9AXC - chains A and C of the 4 polymer chains in the assembly; structure by electron microscopy, 4.16 A resolution (low resolution: residue-level contacts below are approximate; hydrogen-bond / salt-bridge calls are withheld).

# Chain A (and C)
Molecule: GST26/CRAF chimera
Organism: Homo sapiens
Notes: EC 2.5.1.18, 2.7.11.1; chain C of this document is another copy of the same molecule, construct and numbering; everything in this record applies to it too
UniProtKB: chimeric construct of P08515, P04049: residues 86-303 from P08515 (GST26_SCHJA) positions 1-218 (UniProt number = residue number - 85); residues 306-648 from P04049 positions 306-648 (same numbers)
Amino-acid sequence (563 residues; each row starts with the number of its first residue):
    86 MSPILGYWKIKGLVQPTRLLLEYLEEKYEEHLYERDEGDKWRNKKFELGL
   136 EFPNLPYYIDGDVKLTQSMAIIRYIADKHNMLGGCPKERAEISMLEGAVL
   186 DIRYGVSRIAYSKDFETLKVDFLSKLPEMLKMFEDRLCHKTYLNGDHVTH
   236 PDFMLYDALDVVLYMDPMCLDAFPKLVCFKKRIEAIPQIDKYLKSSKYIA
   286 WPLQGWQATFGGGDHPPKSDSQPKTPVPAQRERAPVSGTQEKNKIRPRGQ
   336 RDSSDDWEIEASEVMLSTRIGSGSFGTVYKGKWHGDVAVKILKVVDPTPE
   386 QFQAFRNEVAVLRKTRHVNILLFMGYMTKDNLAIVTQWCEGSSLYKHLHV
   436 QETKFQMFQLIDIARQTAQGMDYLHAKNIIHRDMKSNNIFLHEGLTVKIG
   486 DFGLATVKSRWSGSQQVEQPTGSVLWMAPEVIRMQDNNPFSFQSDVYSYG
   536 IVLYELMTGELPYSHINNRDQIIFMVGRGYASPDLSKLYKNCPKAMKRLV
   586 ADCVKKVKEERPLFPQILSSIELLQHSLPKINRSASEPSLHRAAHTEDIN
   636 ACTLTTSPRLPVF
Disordered / not traced: 86-341, 356-361, 495-499, 615-648 (chain C: 86-340, 355-359, 377-381, 615-648)
Sequence notes: linker (304-305); engineered mutation Asp340 (Tyr in P04049), Asp341 (Tyr in P04049)
Curated features (UniProtKB/Swiss-Prot):
  - binding site (glutathione): Tyr92, Trp93, Trp126 to Lys130, Asn139, Leu140, Gln152, Ser153
  - binding site (substrate): Tyr196
  - region: Arg331 to Val349 (Interaction with PEBP1/RKIP)
  - active site: Asp468 (Proton acceptor)
  - binding site (ATP): Ile355 to Val363, Lys375
  - modified residue: Ser338 (Phosphoserine), Ser339 (Phosphoserine), Ser471 (Phosphoserine), Thr491 (Phosphothreonine), Ser494 (Phosphoserine), Ser499 (Phosphoserine), Arg563 (Symmetric dimethylarginine), Ser621 (Phosphoserine), Ser642 (Phosphoserine)
Ligand contacts: A1AHE (N-[3-fluoro-4-({7-[(3-fluoropyridin-2-yl)oxy]-4-methyl-2-oxo-2H-1-benzopyran-3-yl}methyl)pyridin-2-yl]-N'-methylsulfuric diamide): Asn552, Asn553, Arg554

# How chain A and chain C interact
Contacting residue pairs - 27 pairs, chain A then chain C:
  Trp342(A) with Arg398(C); Lys399(C); Arg401(C); Lys462(C)
  His369(A) with His402(C); Gln454(C); Tyr458(C); Ala461(C)
  Gly370(A) with Gln454(C)
  Leu397(A) with Arg401(C)
  Arg398(A) with Asp341(C)
  Thr400(A) with Arg401(C)
  Arg401(A) with Asp341(C); Leu397(C); Thr400(C); Arg401(C); Leu407(C); Phe408(C); Met409(C)
  His402(A) with His369(C)
  Val403(A) with Gln422(C)
  Phe408(A) with Arg401(C)
  Met409(A) with Arg401(C)
  Gln422(A) with Val403(C)
  Gln454(A) with His369(C); Gly370(C)
  Asp457(A) with His369(C)
Other interface residues (no listed pair), chain A (19 interface residues in all): Trp368, Lys399, Leu407, Tyr458, Ala461
Other interface residues (no listed pair), chain C (20 interface residues in all): Trp368, Asp457

# In short
The interface between chain A and chain C involves 19 residues on one side and 20 on the other. Chain A binds
compound A1AHE. Curated annotation (UniProt) lists 11 glutathione-binding residues, substrate-binding residue
Tyr196(A), active-site residue Asp468(A) and 10 ATP-binding residues on chain A.
Both chains are GST26/CRAF chimera (Homo sapiens). Entry 9AXC (Activated CRAF/MEK heterotetramer from focused
refinement of CRAF/MEK/14-3-3 complex) was determined by electron microscopy together with 9AXA, 9AXH, 9AXM,
9AXX, 9AXY, 9AY7 and 9AYA from the same study.
